Entry 1VCW (X-ray diffraction, 3.05 A resolution); this record covers chains A and C of the 3 polymer chains in the assembly.

# Chain A (and C)
Protein: Protease degS
From: Escherichia coli
Notes: EC 3.4.21.-; chain C of this document is another copy of the same molecule, construct and numbering; everything in this record applies to it too
UniProtKB: P31137 (DEGS_ECOLI); residues 43-355 here = UniProt positions 43-355
Sequence (314 residues; row label = number of the first residue in the row):
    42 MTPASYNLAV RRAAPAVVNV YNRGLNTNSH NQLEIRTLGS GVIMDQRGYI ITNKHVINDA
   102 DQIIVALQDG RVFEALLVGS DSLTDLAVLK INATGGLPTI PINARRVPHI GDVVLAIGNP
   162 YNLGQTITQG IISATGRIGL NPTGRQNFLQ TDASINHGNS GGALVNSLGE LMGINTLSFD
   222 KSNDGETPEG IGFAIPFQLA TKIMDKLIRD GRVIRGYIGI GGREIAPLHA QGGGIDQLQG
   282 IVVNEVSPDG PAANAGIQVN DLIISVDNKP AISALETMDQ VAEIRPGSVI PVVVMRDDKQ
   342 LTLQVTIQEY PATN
Disordered / not traced: 265-280, 336-340, 354-355
Differences from the reference sequence: initiating methionine (42)
From the paper describing this entry:
  - mutagenesis - Y162A, S201A, E227A: abolished catalytic activity
  - mutagenesis - P183A: abolished catalytic activity on YYF peptide
  - mutagenesis - D122A: decreased catalytic activity on YYF

# Interface between chain A and chain C
Pairs across the interface - 44 pairs, chain A then chain C:
  M42(A) with R53(C); R147(C), hydrogen bond (backbone-side chain); L209(C), hydrophobic
  T43(A) with L209(C)
  P44(A) with R147(C); N207(C); S208(C); L209(C)
  A45(A) with D153(C); V154(C), hydrogen bond (backbone-backbone); S208(C), hydrogen bond (backbone-side chain)
  S46(A) with G152(C); D153(C), hydrogen bond; V154(C)
  Y47(A) with G152(C), hydrogen bond (backbone-backbone); V154(C), hydrophobic; I172(C), hydrophobic
  N48(A) with H150(C); I151(C), hydrogen bond (side chain-backbone)
  V51(A) with I151(C)
  Y162(A) with E227(C); T228(C); P229(C)
  L164(A) with Q191(C); I232(C), hydrophobic
  Q166(A) with S174(C)
  T167(A) with S174(C); Q191(C)
  I168(A) with I151(C), hydrophobic; I172(C); S174(C), hydrogen bond (backbone-side chain)
  T169(A) with I172(C); D193(C)
  Q170(A) with Q170(C), hydrogen bond; I172(C); D193(C), hydrogen bond (backbone-side chain)
  S195(A) with E230(C); G231(C)
  N197(A) with E230(C), hydrogen bond (side chain-backbone); I232(C)
  H198(A) with E227(C)
  D221(A) with E227(C)
  E230(A) with E230(C)
  G231(A) with E230(C), hydrogen bond (backbone-side chain)
Interface residues without a listed pair, chain A (22 interface residues in all): L156
Interface residues without a listed pair, chain C (23 interface residues in all): Y47, F234

# In short
Chain A and chain C form an interface of 22 and 23 residues respectively; the contacts include 11 hydrogen
bonds. Among the polar pairs are M42(A)-R147(C), A45(A)-S208(C) and S46(A)-D153(C). The paper reports that
Y162A, S201A and E227A of chain A abolish catalytic activity; P183A of chain A abolishes catalytic activity on
YYF peptide.
Chain A and chain C are both Protease degS (Escherichia coli); the structure, Crystal structure of DegS after
backsoaking the activating peptide, was determined by X-ray diffraction (same publication as 1SOT and 1SOZ).
